PDB entry 2BJ7 | X-ray diffraction, 2.10 A resolution | chains A and B

== Chain A (and B) ==
Molecule: Nickel responsive regulator
Organism: Pyrococcus horikoshii
Notes: chain B of this document is another copy of the same molecule, construct and numbering; everything in this record applies to it too
Reference sequence: O58316 (NIKR_PYRHO); residue numbers follow UniProt; this construct covers 1-138
Amino-acid sequence (138 residues; numbered 1 to 138; the number before each row is that of its first residue):
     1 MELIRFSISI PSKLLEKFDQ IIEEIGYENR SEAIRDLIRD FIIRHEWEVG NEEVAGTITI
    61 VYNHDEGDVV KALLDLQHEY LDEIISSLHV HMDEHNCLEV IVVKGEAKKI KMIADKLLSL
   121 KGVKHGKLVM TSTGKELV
Disordered / not traced: 138 (chain B: fully traced)
UniProt features mapped onto this chain:
  - binding site (Ni(2+)): His78, His89, His91, Cys97
Ion coordination: Ni2+ site 1: His64, Asp65 (shared with Asp75(B) of chain B); Ni2+ site 2: Asp75 (shared with His64(B), Asp65(B) of chain B); Ni2+ site 3: His78 (shared with His89(B), His91(B), Cys97(B) of chain B); Ni2+ site 4: His89, His91, Cys97 (shared with His78(B) of chain B)

== Interface between chain A and chain B ==
Pairs across the interface - 132 pairs, chain A then chain B:
  Met1(A) with Ser12(B), hydrogen bond (backbone-side chain)
  Glu2(A) with Pro11(B); Ser12(B), hydrogen bond (backbone-backbone)
  Leu3(A) with Ile10(B); Pro11(B)
  Ile4(A) with Ile8(B); Ser9(B); Ile10(B), hydrogen bond (backbone-backbone); Ser12(B); Leu15(B), hydrophobic
  Arg5(A) with Ser7(B); Ile8(B); Ser9(B)
  Phe6(A) with Ser7(B); Ile8(B), hydrogen bond (backbone-backbone); Ile10(B), hydrophobic; Leu15(B), hydrophobic; Arg30(B); Ile34(B), hydrophobic
  Ser7(A) with Arg5(B); Phe6(B); Ser7(B), hydrogen bond
  Ile8(A) with Ile4(B); Arg5(B); Phe6(B), hydrogen bond (backbone-backbone); Ser31(B); Ile34(B), hydrophobic
  Ser9(A) with Ile4(B); Arg5(B), hydrogen bond; Arg35(B), hydrogen bond (backbone-side chain)
  Ile10(A) with Leu3(B); Ile4(B), hydrogen bond (backbone-backbone); Phe6(B), hydrophobic; Arg35(B); Ile38(B), hydrophobic
  Pro11(A) with Glu2(B); Leu3(B)
  Ser12(A) with Glu2(B), hydrogen bond (backbone-backbone); Ile4(B)
  Leu14(A) with Ile42(B), hydrophobic
  Leu15(A) with Ile4(B), hydrophobic; Phe6(B), hydrophobic
  Lys17(A) with Ile42(B); Glu136(B), hydrogen bond (side chain-backbone)
  Phe18(A) with Ile38(B), hydrophobic; Phe41(B), hydrophobic
  Ile21(A) with Phe41(B), hydrophobic; His45(B)
  Ile22(A) with Phe41(B), hydrophobic
  Glu24(A) with His45(B)
  Ile25(A) with Phe41(B), hydrophobic
  Arg30(A) with Phe6(B)
  Ser31(A) with Ile8(B); Ser9(B), hydrogen bond (side chain-backbone); Ile10(B)
  Ile34(A) with Ile8(B), hydrophobic
  Arg35(A) with Ile10(B); Pro11(B); Leu14(B)
  Leu37(A) with Leu37(B); Phe41(B), hydrophobic
  Ile38(A) with Leu14(B), hydrophobic; Phe18(B), hydrophobic; Leu37(B), hydrophobic
  Phe41(A) with Phe18(B), hydrophobic; Ile21(B), hydrophobic; Ile22(B), hydrophobic; Ile25(B), hydrophobic; Leu37(B), hydrophobic
  Ile42(A) with Leu14(B), hydrophobic; Lys17(B); Phe18(B); Ile21(B), hydrophobic
  His45(A) with Ile25(B)
  Glu46(A) with Lys17(B)
  Ala55(A) with Met92(B), hydrophobic; Leu98(B), hydrophobic
  Thr57(A) with Thr59(B), hydrogen bond
  Thr59(A) with Thr57(B), hydrogen bond
  Val61(A) with Thr131(B); Ser132(B)
  Ile85(A) with Val90(B), hydrophobic
  Leu88(A) with Ser86(B); Leu88(B), hydrophobic; Val102(B), hydrophobic
  Val90(A) with Ile85(B), hydrophobic; Val102(B), hydrophobic
  Met92(A) with Ala55(B), hydrophobic; Lys104(B), hydrogen bond (backbone-side chain); Ser132(B); Thr133(B)
  Asp93(A) with Lys135(B), salt bridge
  Asn96(A) with Thr133(B); Gly134(B), hydrogen bond (side chain-backbone); Lys135(B)
  Leu98(A) with Ala55(B), hydrophobic; Thr131(B)
  Val100(A) with Thr57(B); Val100(B), hydrophobic; Val102(B), hydrophobic
  Val102(A) with Leu88(B), hydrophobic; Val90(B), hydrophobic
  Asp115(A) with Ile25(B)
  Lys116(A) with Ile25(B)
  Leu118(A) with Asp36(B)
  Ser119(A) with Ile25(B); Gly26(B); Tyr27(B)
  Val123(A) with Asp36(B)
  Lys124(A) with Asp36(B); Arg39(B), hydrogen bond (backbone-side chain); Gly134(B), hydrogen bond (side chain-backbone); Leu137(B), hydrogen bond (side chain-backbone)
  His125(A) with Asp40(B), salt bridge; Ile43(B); Met130(B); Thr131(B), hydrogen bond
  Lys127(A) with Asp40(B), salt bridge; Val129(B)
  Val129(A) with Lys127(B); Val129(B), hydrophobic
  Thr131(A) with Val61(B); His125(B)
  Ser132(A) with His125(B), hydrogen bond (backbone-side chain)
  Thr133(A) with Met92(B); Asn96(B)
  Gly134(A) with Lys124(B); His125(B), hydrogen bond (backbone-side chain)
  Lys135(A) with His125(B)
  Glu136(A) with Val123(B); Lys124(B); His125(B)
Also at the interface, not in a pair above, chain A (65 interface residues in all): Arg39, Arg44, Gly56, Ser86, Ser87, Lys121, Leu137
Also at the interface, not in a pair above, chain B (63 interface residues in all): Glu32, Ser87, Val138

== Overview ==
65 residues of chain A face 63 of chain B across their interface, with 22 hydrogen bonds and 3 salt bridges.
Among the polar pairs are Asp93(A)-Lys135(B), His125(A)-Asp40(B) and Lys127(A)-Asp40(B). His64(A) and Asp65(A)
coordinate Ni2+ site 1. UniProt lists 4 Ni2+-binding residues on chain A.
Chain A and chain B are both Nickel responsive regulator (Pyrococcus horikoshii); the structure, Nikr in
closed conformation and nickel bound to high-affinity sites, was determined by X-ray diffraction, deposited
together with 2BJ1, 2BJ3, 2BJ8 and 2BJ9.
